PDB entry 8VUC | X-ray diffraction, 2.50 A resolution | chains A and G

Chain A:
Protein: S1CE2 VARIANT OF FAB-EPR-1 heavy chain
Source organism: Homo sapiens
Notes: engineered mutation(s): K131Q and E162G; antibody fragment or engineered binder
Amino-acid sequence (224 residues; each row starts with the number of its first residue; note: 11 numbers in that range are skipped by the numbering (no residue carries them; nothing is unmodelled there)):
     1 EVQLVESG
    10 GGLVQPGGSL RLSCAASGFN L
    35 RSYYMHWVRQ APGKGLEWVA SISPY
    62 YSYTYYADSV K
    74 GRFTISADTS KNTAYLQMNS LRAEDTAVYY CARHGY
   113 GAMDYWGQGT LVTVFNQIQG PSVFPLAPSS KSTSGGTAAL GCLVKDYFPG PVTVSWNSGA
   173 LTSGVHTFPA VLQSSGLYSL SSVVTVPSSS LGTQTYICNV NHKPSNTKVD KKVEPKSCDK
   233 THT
Unresolved in the structure: 233-235
Disulfides: C23-C104, C154-C210

Chain G:
Protein: S1CE3 VARIANT OF FAB-EPR-1 light chain
Source organism: Homo sapiens
Notes: antibody fragment or engineered binder
Amino-acid sequence (212 residues; numbered 1 to 232; 20 numbers in that range are skipped by the numbering (no residue carries them; nothing is unmodelled there); the number before each row is that of its first residue):
     1 DIQMTQSPSS LSASVGDRVT ITCRASQSV
    36 SSAVAWYQQK PGKAPKLLIY SA
    65 SSLYSGVP
    74 SRFSGSR
    83 SGTDFTLTIS SLQPEDFATY YCQQSSY
   114 SLITFGQGTK VEIKRTVAAP SVFIFPPSDE QLKSGTASVV CLLNNFYPRE AKVSWYVDNA
   174 LQSGNSQESV TEQDSKDSTY SLSSTLTLSK ADYEKHKVYA CEVTQGTTSV TKSFNRGEC
Unresolved in the structure: 1
Disulfides: C23-C104, C154-C214

Interface between chain A and chain G:
Inter-chain disulfides: C230(A)-C232(G)
Pairs across the interface - 80 pairs, chain A then chain G:
  H40(A) with I116(G)
  Q44(A) with Q44(G), hydrogen bond; Y103(G)
  K48(A) with Y103(G)
  G49(A) with Y103(G)
  L50(A) with P50(G), hydrophobic; Y103(G); F118(G)
  W52(A) with S114(G); L115(G), hydrophobic; I116(G); F118(G)
  Y66(A) with S114(G)
  Y67(A) with L115(G)
  Y103(A) with Q44(G), hydrogen bond; K48(G); A49(G), hydrophobic
  Y109(A) with Y55(G)
  G113(A) with Q105(G); S107(G), hydrogen bond (backbone-side chain)
  A114(A) with A40(G), hydrophobic; Y42(G); L52(G), hydrophobic
  M115(A) with Y42(G), hydrogen bond (backbone-side chain); L52(G); Q105(G)
  D116(A) with Y68(G)
  W118(A) with A49(G), hydrophobic; P50(G)
  G119(A) with A49(G)
  F136(A) with S141(G); Q144(G)
  P137(A) with S141(G); E143(G)
  L138(A) with F138(G); V153(G), hydrophobic
  A139(A) with F138(G)
  K143(A) with F136(G); I137(G), hydrogen bond (backbone-backbone); K225(G); S226(G); F227(G)
  S144(A) with F136(G); I137(G), hydrogen bond (side chain-backbone); F138(G)
  T145(A) with F136(G)
  S146(A) with F136(G)
  T149(A) with F136(G)
  A151(A) with F136(G), hydrophobic; F138(G)
  L152(A) with F138(G)
  L155(A) with S151(G)
  K157(A) with T149(G); S151(G); T200(G)
  H178(A) with N157(G); N158(G), hydrogen bond; S194(G), hydrogen bond
  F180(A) with L155(G), hydrophobic; S182(G); T184(G); S194(G); L195(G); S196(G)
  P181(A) with S182(G), hydrogen bond (backbone-side chain); V183(G)
  V183(A) with E181(G); S182(G)
  L184(A) with Q180(G), hydrogen bond (backbone-side chain)
  Q185(A) with Q180(G)
  V195(A) with L155(G), hydrophobic
  T197(A) with N157(G)
  K223(A) with E143(G), salt bridge
  K228(A) with P140(G); S141(G); C232(G)
  S229(A) with C232(G)
  C230(A) with C232(G), disulfide
  D231(A) with C232(G)
  K232(A) with C232(G)
Other interface residues (no listed pair), chain A (50 interface residues in all): V42, E51, P140, S142, T179, S186, S193
Other interface residues (no listed pair), chain G (45 interface residues in all): Q120, D142, D187

Overview:
The interface between chain A and chain G involves 50 residues on one side and 45 on the other, with 1
disulfide bond, 10 hydrogen bonds and 1 salt bridge. Among the polar pairs are K223(A)-E143(G), Q44(A)-Q44(G)
and Y103(A)-Q44(G).
Here chain A is S1CE2 VARIANT OF FAB-EPR-1 heavy chain and chain G is S1CE3 VARIANT OF FAB-EPR-1 light chain,
both from Homo sapiens. Entry 8VUC (Structure of FabS1CE2-EPR-1, an elbow-locked high affinity antibody for
the erythropoeitin receptor) was determined by X-ray diffraction (same publication as 8VTP, 8VTR, 8VU1, 8VU4,
8VUA, 8VUI, 8VVM and 8VVO).
